PDB entry 7AQV | X-ray diffraction, 1.84 A resolution | chains A and B

Chain A (and B):
Protein: Tryptophan 6-halogenase
Source organism: Streptomyces albogriseolus
Notes: chain B of this document is another copy of the same molecule, construct and numbering; everything in this record applies to it too
Reference sequence: A1E280 (A1E280_STRAO); residues 1-531 here = UniProt positions 1-531
Amino-acid sequence (551 residues; row label = number of the first residue in the row; numbers below 1 keep their minus sign (Met-19 is residue -19)):
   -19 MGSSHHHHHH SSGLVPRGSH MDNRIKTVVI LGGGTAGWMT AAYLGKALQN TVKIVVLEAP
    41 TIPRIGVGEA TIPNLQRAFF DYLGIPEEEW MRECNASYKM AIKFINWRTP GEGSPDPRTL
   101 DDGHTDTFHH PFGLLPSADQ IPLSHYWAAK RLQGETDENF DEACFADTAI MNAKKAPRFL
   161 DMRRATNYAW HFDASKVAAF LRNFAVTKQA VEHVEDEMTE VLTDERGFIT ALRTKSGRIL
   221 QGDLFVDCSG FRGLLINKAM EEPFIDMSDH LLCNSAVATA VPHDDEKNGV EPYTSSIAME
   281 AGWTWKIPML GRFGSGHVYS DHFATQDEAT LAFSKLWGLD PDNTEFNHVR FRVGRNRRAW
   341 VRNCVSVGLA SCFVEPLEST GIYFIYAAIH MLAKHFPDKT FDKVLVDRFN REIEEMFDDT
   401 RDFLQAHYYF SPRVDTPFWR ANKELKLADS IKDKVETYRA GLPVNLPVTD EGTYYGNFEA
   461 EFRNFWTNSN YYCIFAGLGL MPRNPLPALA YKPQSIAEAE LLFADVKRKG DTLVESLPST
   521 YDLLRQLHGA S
Disordered / not traced: -19 to -1, 42-44, 450-456, 530-531 (chain B: -19 to -6, 452-456, 530-531)
Construct notes: initiating methionine (-19); expression tag (-18 to 0); engineered mutation Ile52 (Val in A1E280), Ile82 (Val in A1E280), Thr360 (Ser in A1E280), Ser469 (Gly in A1E280), Asn470 (Ser in A1E280)
Swiss-Prot annotation at these positions:
  - active site: Lys79
  - binding site (FAD): Gly13, Thr15, Ala16, Ala39, Ile42, Ile45, Val47, Ala50, Met198, Leu349, Ile362
  - binding site (L-tryptophan): Pro111, Tyr454, Tyr455, Glu461, Phe465
  - binding site (chloride): Gly361
  - site: Glu358 (Important for activity)
  - mutagenesis: Lys79 (K79T: Loss of halogenase activity)
Reported in the primary citation:
  - contacts within the chain: Asp2-Arg4 (salt bridge), Asn54-Tyr366 (hydrogen bond)
  - conformationally variable residues (order/disorder transition, side-chain flip): Asp2, Ile42 to Arg44, Phe112, Tyr366, Asp450 to Gly456

How chain A and chain B interact:
Residue-residue contacts (80):
  Arg4(A) with Ala490(B); Tyr491(B)
  Ile5(A) with Tyr491(B), hydrogen bond (backbone-side chain)
  Ala27(A) with Lys492(B), hydrogen bond (backbone-side chain)
  Leu28(A) with Tyr491(B)
  Gln29(A) with Asp119(B); Tyr491(B); Lys492(B); Pro493(B); Gln494(B), hydrogen bond (side chain-backbone); Ser495(B), hydrogen bond
  Thr31(A) with Tyr491(B); Pro493(B)
  Val32(A) with Tyr491(B), hydrophobic
  Asp119(A) with Gln29(B)
  Gln120(A) with His370(B), hydrogen bond
  Gln133(A) with Met1(B)
  His370(A) with Gln120(B), hydrogen bond
  Ala373(A) with Ala488(B)
  His375(A) with Leu442(B)
  Phe376(A) with Pro487(B); Ala488(B); Tyr491(B), hydrophobic
  Pro377(A) with Tyr491(B), hydrogen bond (backbone-side chain)
  Asp378(A) with Tyr491(B)
  Asp382(A) with Ala440(B); Arg483(B), salt bridge
  Lys383(A) with Glu436(B), salt bridge
  Val384(A) with Glu436(B); Ala440(B), hydrophobic
  Leu385(A) with Leu442(B), hydrophobic; Pro487(B), hydrophobic
  Arg388(A) with Asp433(B), salt bridge; Glu436(B), salt bridge; Thr437(B), hydrogen bond; Leu442(B)
  Arg391(A) with Asp433(B), salt bridge
  Asp433(A) with Arg388(B), salt bridge; Arg391(B), salt bridge
  Glu436(A) with Val384(B); Arg388(B), salt bridge
  Thr437(A) with Arg388(B), hydrogen bond
  Ala440(A) with Asp382(B); Val384(B), hydrophobic
  Leu442(A) with His375(B); Leu385(B), hydrophobic; Arg388(B)
  Pro443(A) with Lys374(B)
  Leu446(A) with Lys374(B); Glu459(B)
  Pro447(A) with Asn457(B)
  Val448(A) with Ala460(B), hydrophobic
  Asn457(A) with Pro447(B), hydrogen bond (side chain-backbone)
  Glu459(A) with Leu446(B)
  Ala460(A) with Val448(B), hydrophobic
  Arg483(A) with Asp382(B), salt bridge
  Asn484(A) with His0(B)
  Pro485(A) with His0(B)
  Pro487(A) with Phe376(B); Leu385(B), hydrophobic
  Ala488(A) with Ala373(B); Phe376(B)
  Leu489(A) with Met1(B)
  Ala490(A) with Met1(B), hydrophobic; Arg4(B)
  Tyr491(A) with Arg4(B); Ile5(B), hydrogen bond (side chain-backbone); Leu28(B); Gln29(B); Thr31(B), hydrogen bond (backbone-side chain); Val32(B), hydrophobic; Phe376(B), hydrophobic; Pro377(B), hydrogen bond (side chain-backbone); Asp378(B)
  Lys492(A) with Ala27(B), hydrogen bond (side chain-backbone); Gln29(B)
  Pro493(A) with Gln29(B); Thr31(B)
  Gln494(A) with Gln29(B), hydrogen bond (backbone-side chain)
  Ser495(A) with Gln29(B), hydrogen bond
Other interface residues (no listed pair), chain A (52 interface residues in all): Tyr23, Tyr62, Lys374, Phe458, Leu486, Ile496
Other interface residues (no listed pair), chain B (46 interface residues in all): Pro443, Phe458, Leu486
Interface features reported in the paper:
  - residue pairs: Arg44(B)-Asp307(A)

Summary:
Chain A and chain B form an interface of 52 and 46 residues respectively; the contacts include 16 hydrogen
bonds and 9 salt bridges. Polar pairs include Asp382(A)-Arg483(B), Lys383(A)-Glu436(B) and
Arg388(A)-Asp433(B). The paper describes a contact between Arg44(B) and Asp307(A). From the paper:
conformational variability at Asp2(A), Ile42(A) and Phe112(A) among others; contacts within the chain
involving Asp2(A), Arg4(A) and Tyr366(A) among others.
Both chains are Tryptophan 6-halogenase (Streptomyces albogriseolus). Entry 7AQV (Flavin-dependent tryptophan
halogenase Thal: N-terminally His-tagged form of quintuple mutant (NHis-Thal-RebH5)) was determined by X-ray
diffraction, deposited together with 7AQU.
